7BOF - chains A and H of the 12 polymer chains in the assembly; structure by electron microscopy, 2.92 A resolution.

# Chain A
Molecule: 16S rRNA
Source organism: Escherichia coli (strain K12)
Sequence (1542 nucleotides; row label = number of the first residue in the row):
     1 AAAUUGAAGA GUUUGAUCAU GGCUCAGAUU GAACGCUGGC GGCAGGCCUA ACACAUGCAA
    61 GUCGAACGGU AACAGGAAGA AGCUUGCUUC UUUGCUGACG AGUGGCGGAC GGGUGAGUAA
   121 UGUCUGGGAA ACUGCCUGAU GGAGGGGGAU AACUACUGGA AACGGUAGCU AAUACCGCAU
   181 AACGUCGCAA GACCAAAGAG GGGGACCUUC GGGCCUCUUG CCAUCGGAUG UGCCCAGAUG
   241 GGAUUAGCUA GUAGGUGGGG UAACGGCUCA CCUAGGCGAC GAUCCCUAGC UGGUCUGAGA
   301 GGAUGACCAG CCACACUGGA ACUGAGACAC GGUCCAGACU CCUACGGGAG GCAGCAGUGG
   361 GGAAUAUUGC ACAAUGGGCG CAAGCCUGAU GCAGCCAUGC CGCGUGUAUG AAGAAGGCCU
   421 UCGGGUUGUA AAGUACUUUC AGCGGGGAGG AAGGGAGUAA AGUUAAUACC UUUGCUCAUU
   481 GACGUUACCC GCAGAAGAAG CACCGGCUAA CUCCGUGCCA GCAGCCXCGG UAAUACGGAG
   541 GGUGCAAGCG UUAAUCGGAA UUACUGGGCG UAAAGCGCAC GCAGGCGGUU UGUUAAGUCA
   601 GAUGUGAAAU CCCCGGGCUC AACCUGGGAA CUGCAUCUGA UACUGGCAAG CUUGAGUCUC
   661 GUAGAGGGGG GUAGAAUUCC AGGUGUAGCG GUGAAAUGCG UAGAGAUCUG GAGGAAUACC
   721 GGUGGCGAAG GCGGCCCCCU GGACGAAGAC UGACGCUCAG GUGCGAAAGC GUGGGGAGCA
   781 AACAGGAUUA GAUACCCUGG UAGUCCACGC CGUAAACGAU GUCGACUUGG AGGUUGUGCC
   841 CUUGAGGCGU GGCUUCCGGA GCUAACGCGU UAAGUCGACC GCCUGGGGAG UACGGCCGCA
   901 AGGUUAAAAC UCAAAUGAAU UGACGGGGGC CCGCACAAGC GGUGGAGCAU GUGGUUUAAU
   961 UCGAUGXAAC GCGAAGAACC UUACCUGGUC UUGACAUCCA CGGAAGUUUU CAGAGAUGAG
  1021 AAUGUGCCUU CGGGAACCGU GAGACAGGUG CUGCAUGGCU GUCGUCAGCU CGUGUUGUGA
  1081 AAUGUUGGGU UAAGUCCCGC AACGAGCGCA ACCCUUAUCC UUUGUUGCCA GCGGUCCGGC
  1141 CGGGAACUCA AAGGAGACUG CCAGUGAUAA ACUGGAGGAA GGUGGGGAUG ACGUCAAGUC
  1201 AUCAUGGCCC UUACGACCAG GGCUACACAC GUGCUACAAU GGCGCAUACA AAGAGAAGCG
  1261 ACCUCGCGAG AGCAAGCGGA CCUCAUAAAG UGCGUCGUAG UCCGGAUUGG AGUCUGCAAC
  1321 UCGACUCCAU GAAGUCGGAA UCGCUAGUAA UCGUGGAUCA GAAUGCCACG GUGAAUACGU
  1381 UCCCGGGCCU UGUACACACC GCCCGUXACA CCAUGGGAGU GGGUUGCAAA AGAAGUAGGU
  1441 AGCUUAACCU UCGGGAGGGC GCUUACCACU UUGUGAUUCA UGACUGGGGU GAAGUCGUAA
  1501 CAAGGUAACC GUAGGGGAAC CUGCGGUUGG AUCACCUCCU UA
Unresolved in the structure: 931-1386, 1401-1407, 1495-1501, 1541-1542
Modified positions: PSU (pseudouridine-5'-monophosphate) at position 516, G7M (N7-methyl-guanosine-5'-monophosphate) at position 527, 2MG (2N-methylguanosine-5'-monophosphate) at position 966, 5MC (5-methylcytidine-5'-monophosphate) at position 967, 2MG (2N-methylguanosine-5'-monophosphate) at position 1207, 4OC (4n,o2'-methylcytidine-5'-monophosphate) at position 1402, 5MC (5-methylcytidine-5'-monophosphate) at position 1407, UR3 (3-methyluridine-5'-monophoshate) at position 1498, 2MG (2N-methylguanosine-5'-monophosphate) at position 1516, MA6 (6N-dimethyladenosine-5'-monophoshate) at position 1518, MA6 (6N-dimethyladenosine-5'-monophoshate) at position 1519
Ion coordination: Mg2+ site 1 near U14 (its only coordinating residue here); Mg2+ site 2 near G21 (its only coordinating residue here); Mg2+ site 3: C48, G115; Mg2+ site 4 near A53 (its only coordinating residue here); Mg2+ site 5 near U56 (its only coordinating residue here); Mg2+ site 6: A59, U387; Mg2+ site 7 near A66 (its only coordinating residue here); Mg2+ site 8 near G100 (its only coordinating residue here); Mg2+ site 9: A109, G331; Mg2+ site 10 near G111 (its only coordinating residue here); Mg2+ site 11 near G113 (its only coordinating residue here); Mg2+ site 12: A116, G117, G289; 39 more Mg2+ sites not listed
Reported in the primary citation:
  - contacts within the chain: U921/A1534, A923/U1532, A1507/G1530 (pi stacking)

# Chain H
Protein: 30S ribosomal protein S8
Source organism: Escherichia coli (strain K12)
UniProt: P0A7W7 (RS8_ECOLI); residue numbers follow UniProt; this construct covers 1-130
Amino-acid sequence (130 residues; row label = number of the first residue in the row):
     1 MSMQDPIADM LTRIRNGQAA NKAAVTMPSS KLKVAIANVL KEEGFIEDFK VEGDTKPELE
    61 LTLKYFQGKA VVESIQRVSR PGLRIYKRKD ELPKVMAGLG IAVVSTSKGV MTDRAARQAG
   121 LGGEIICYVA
Unresolved in the structure: 1

# How chain A and chain H interact
Residue-residue contacts (71; chain A residue first):
  C586(A) with Gln-4(H), hydrogen bond to the sugar; Pro-81(H), phosphate contact
  G587(A) with Gln-4(H), sugar contact; Pro-81(H), phosphate contact; Arg-84(H), salt bridge to the phosphate
  G588(A) with Pro-6(H), phosphate contact
  U589(A) with Pro-6(H), phosphate contact; Ser-30(H), phosphate contact
  U590(A) with Ser-30(H), phosphate contact; Lys-31(H), hydrogen bond to the phosphate
  U591(A) with Lys-31(H), salt bridge to the phosphate
  G597(A) with Tyr-86(H), hydrogen bond to the base
  U598(A) with Tyr-86(H), sugar contact
  C599(A) with Lys-87(H), sugar contact; Arg-88(H), phosphate contact; Lys-89(H), phosphate contact; Leu-121(H), sugar contact; Gly-122(H), hydrogen bond to the sugar; Gly-123(H), sugar contact
  A600(A) with Arg-88(H), phosphate contact; Lys-89(H), hydrogen bond to the phosphate; Gly-120(H), sugar contact; Leu-121(H), sugar contact
  G601(A) with Lys-89(H), phosphate contact
  U632(A) with Arg-88(H), sugar contact
  G633(A) with Arg-88(H), salt bridge to the phosphate
  A640(A) with Ser-107(H), hydrogen bond to the sugar; Lys-108(H), sugar contact
  U641(A) with Ser-107(H), sugar contact
  A642(A) with Ser-105(H), hydrogen bond to the base; Thr-106(H), base contact; Ser-107(H), base contact; Gly-109(H), sugar contact; Val-110(H), sugar contact
  C643(A) with Lys-31(H), salt bridge to the phosphate; Ser-105(H), hydrogen bond to the sugar; Glu-124(H), hydrogen bond to the sugar
  U644(A) with Arg-84(H), sugar contact
  U653(A) with Thr-55(H), base contact; Lys-56(H), salt bridge to the phosphate
  G755(A) with Gln-4(H), base contact
  C756(A) with Ser-2(H), hydrogen bond to the sugar; Gln-4(H), base contact
  C823(A) with Ser-2(H), hydrogen bond to the sugar
  G824(A) with Ser-2(H), hydrogen bond to the sugar; Met-3(H), sugar contact
  A825(A) with Met-3(H), sugar contact; Asp-9(H), hydrogen bond to the sugar; Arg-13(H), hydrogen bond to the sugar
  C826(A) with Arg-13(H), sugar contact; Asn-16(H), hydrogen bond to the base
  U827(A) with Asn-16(H), sugar contact; Ala-20(H), phosphate contact
  U828(A) with Lys-22(H), phosphate contact
  G874(A) with Asn-16(H), base contact
  U875(A) with Thr-12(H), base contact; Arg-15(H), hydrogen bond to the sugar; Asn-16(H), hydrogen bond to the sugar
  C876(A) with Ala-8(H), sugar contact; Thr-12(H), hydrogen bond to the sugar; Arg-15(H), hydrogen bond to the phosphate
  G877(A) with Ser-2(H), hydrogen bond to the base; Asp-5(H), sugar contact; Ala-8(H), sugar contact; Arg-80(H), phosphate contact; Pro-81(H), phosphate contact
  A878(A) with Gln-4(H), hydrogen bond to the sugar; Arg-80(H), salt bridge to the phosphate; Pro-81(H), phosphate contact; Gly-82(H), hydrogen bond to the phosphate
  C879(A) with Gly-82(H), phosphate contact
Interface residues without a listed pair, chain A (35 interface residues in all): C651, U652
Interface residues without a listed pair, chain H (39 interface residues in all): Ser-29, Leu-32, Leu-83

# In short
Chain A and chain H form an interface of 35 and 39 residues respectively, with 22 hydrogen bonds and 6 salt
bridges. Among the polar pairs are G597(A)/Tyr-86(H), A642(A)/Ser-105(H) and C826(A)/Asn-16(H). C48(A) and
G115(A) form the Mg2+ site 3. From the paper: contacts within the chain involving U921(A), A1534(A) and
A923(A) among others.
Here chain A is 16S rRNA and chain H is 30S ribosomal protein S8, both from Escherichia coli (strain K12).
Entry 7BOF (Bacterial 30S ribosomal subunit assembly complex state I (body domain)) was determined by electron
microscopy together with 7AF3, 7AF5, 7AF8, 7AFA, 7AFD, 7AFH and 17 further entries from the same study.
